Entry 4ZHY (X-ray diffraction, 1.97 A resolution); this record covers chains A and B.

[Chain A]
Name: YfiR
From: Pseudomonas aeruginosa PAO1
Reference sequence: Q9I4L4 (Q9I4L4_PSEAE); residues 1-190 here = UniProt positions 1-190
Amino-acid sequence (190 residues; row label = number of the first residue in the row):
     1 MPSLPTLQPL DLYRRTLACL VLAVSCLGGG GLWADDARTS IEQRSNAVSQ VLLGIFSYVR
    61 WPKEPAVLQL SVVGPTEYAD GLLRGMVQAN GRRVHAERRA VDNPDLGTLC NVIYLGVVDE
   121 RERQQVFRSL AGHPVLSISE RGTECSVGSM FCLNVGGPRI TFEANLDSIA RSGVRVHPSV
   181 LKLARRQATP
Disordered / not traced: 1-39, 190
Cystine bridges: C145-C152
Sequence notes: engineered mutation S71 (Cys in Q9I4L4)

[Chain B]
Name: YfiB
From: Pseudomonas aeruginosa PAO1
Reference sequence: Q9I4L6 (Q9I4L6_PSEAE); residues 1-168 here = UniProt positions 1-168
Amino-acid sequence (168 residues; row label = number of the first residue in the row):
     1 MLPQRLHPSR LLALALFSLV LGLAGCQTKP PQTGLSAEQI AVLQEQGFEL RDEGWPGSMS
    61 SKVLFGNNLD RLNPDSRNTL TKIARALLAV DIDKVRLEGH TDNYGDEGYN QKLSERRAES
   121 VAAVFREAGM PAANIEVRGL GMSKPVADNK TRAGRSENRR VAIIVPAE
Disordered / not traced: 1-55, 168
Sequence notes: conflict P56 (Glu in Q9I4L6), G57 (Phe in Q9I4L6), S58 (Gly in Q9I4L6)

[Chain A / chain B interface]
Residue-residue contacts - 46 pairs, chain A then chain B:
  E120(A) - K144(B)
  E144(A) - R96(B)  hydrogen bond (backbone-side chain)
  E144(A) - K144(B)  salt bridge
  C145(A) - I164(B)
  S146(A) - E98(B)  hydrogen bond
  S146(A) - R138(B)
  V147(A) - K144(B)
  V147(A) - P145(B)
  V147(A) - V146(B)  hydrophobic
  V147(A) - R160(B)
  T161(A) - A167(B)
  F162(A) - A167(B)
  E163(A) - R96(B)  salt bridge
  E163(A) - V165(B)
  E163(A) - P166(B)
  A164(A) - I163(B)
  A164(A) - I164(B)
  A164(A) - V165(B)  hydrogen bond (backbone-backbone)
  N165(A) - A162(B)
  N165(A) - I163(B)
  L166(A) - M59(B)
  L166(A) - S61(B)  hydrogen bond (backbone-backbone)
  L166(A) - I163(B)  hydrogen bond (backbone-backbone)
  D167(A) - S61(B)
  D167(A) - K62(B)
  D167(A) - V146(B)
  D167(A) - R160(B)
  D167(A) - A162(B)
  I169(A) - M59(B)
  I169(A) - S60(B)
  A170(A) - S60(B)
  A170(A) - S61(B)
  R171(A) - K62(B)
  R171(A) - V146(B)
  R171(A) - E157(B)  salt bridge
  R171(A) - R160(B)
  V176(A) - M59(B)
  P178(A) - S58(B)
  P178(A) - M59(B)  hydrophobic
  P178(A) - V90(B)  hydrophobic
  L181(A) - M59(B)  hydrophobic
  L181(A) - I92(B)  hydrophobic
  A184(A) - A167(B)
  R185(A) - V90(B)
  R185(A) - D91(B)  hydrogen bond (side chain-backbone)
  A188(A) - A167(B)  hydrophobic
Also at the interface, not in a pair above, chain A (26 interface residues in all): R123, Q124, V174, H177, V180
Also at the interface, not in a pair above, chain B (25 interface residues in all): L64, L87, H100
The authors on this interface:
  - pairs named by the authors: E144(A)-R96(B) (hydrogen bond), S146(A)-R138(B), E163(A)-R96(B) (salt bridge), A164(A)-M59(B) (hydrophobic contact), A164(A)-V165(B) (backbone contact), L166(A)-S61(B) (backbone contact), I169(A)-M59(B) (hydrophobic contact), R171(A)-E157(B), V176(A)-M59(B) (hydrophobic contact), V180(A)-M59(B) (hydrophobic contact), L181(A)-M59(B) (hydrophobic contact)
  - interface residues, chain A: E163(A), I169(A)
  - interface residues, chain B: M59(B)
  - hot spots on chain B (mutagenesis) - M59R: decreased binding to YfiR (chain A)

[Overview]
The interface between chain A and chain B involves 26 residues on one side and 25 on the other; the contacts
include 6 hydrogen bonds and 3 salt bridges. Among the polar pairs are E144(A)-K144(B), E163(A)-R96(B) and
R171(A)-E157(B). The authors report a hydrogen bond between E144(A) and R96(B); contacts between S146(A) and
R138(B) and R171(A) and E157(B); a salt bridge between E163(A) and R96(B). From the paper: M59R of chain B
reduces binding to YfiR (chain A); interface residues E163(A), I169(A) and M59(B).
Chain A is YfiR and chain B is YfiB, both from Pseudomonas aeruginosa PAO1; the structure, Crystal structure
of a bacterial signalling complex, was determined by X-ray diffraction, deposited together with 4ZHU, 4ZHV and
4ZHW.
